6Q16 - chains 3 and 4 of the 93 polymer chains in the assembly; structure by electron microscopy, 4.10 A resolution (low resolution: residue-level contacts below are approximate; hydrogen-bond / salt-bridge calls are withheld).

# Chain 3 (and 4)
Name: Surface presentation of antigens protein SpaP
Source organism: Salmonella typhimurium (strain LT2 / SGSC1412 / ATCC 700720)
Notes: chain 4 of this document is another copy of the same molecule, construct and numbering; everything in this record applies to it too
Reference sequence: P40700 (SPAP_SALTY); numbering as in UniProt (aligned over 1-224)
Chain sequence (224 residues; row label = number of the first residue in the row):
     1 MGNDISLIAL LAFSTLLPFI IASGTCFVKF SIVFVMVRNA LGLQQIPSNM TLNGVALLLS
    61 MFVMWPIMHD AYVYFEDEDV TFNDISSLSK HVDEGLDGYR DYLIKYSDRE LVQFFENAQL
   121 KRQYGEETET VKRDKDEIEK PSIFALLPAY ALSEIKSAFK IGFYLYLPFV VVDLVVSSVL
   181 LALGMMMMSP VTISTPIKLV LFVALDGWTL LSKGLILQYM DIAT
Unresolved in the structure: 1-2, 119-134, 223-224 (chain 4: 1-2, 224)

# Chain 3 / chain 4 interface
Pairs across the interface - 36 pairs, chain 3 then chain 4:
  Pro18(3) - Met50(4)
  Ala22(3) - Met50(4)
  Ala22(3) - Thr51(4)
  Ser23(3) - Thr51(4)
  Ile32(3) - Pro47(4)
  Val35(3) - Ile46(4)
  Met36(3) - Ile46(4)
  Asn49(3) - Gln45(4)
  Phe114(3) - Lys213(4)
  Phe114(3) - Ile222(4)
  Phe115(3) - Phe62(4)
  Ala118(3) - Phe62(4)
  Ala118(3) - Met220(4)
  Leu147(3) - Leu58(4)
  Pro148(3) - Leu58(4)
  Leu152(3) - Trp208(4)
  Lys156(3) - Val203(4)
  Lys156(3) - Asp206(4)
  Phe159(3) - Trp208(4)
  Lys160(3) - Val203(4)
  Phe163(3) - Pro196(4)
  Phe163(3) - Val200(4)
  Tyr166(3) - Thr192(4)
  Tyr166(3) - Thr195(4)
  Tyr166(3) - Pro196(4)
  Asp173(3) - Met188(4)
  Asp173(3) - Ile193(4)
  Leu174(3) - Ile193(4)
  Ser177(3) - Met185(4)
  Ser177(3) - Met188(4)
  Leu181(3) - Gly184(4)
  Leu181(3) - Met185(4)
  Met186(3) - Met187(4)
  Ser189(3) - Met187(4)
  Pro190(3) - Met187(4)
  Pro190(3) - Met188(4)
Other interface residues (no listed pair), chain 3 (35 interface residues in all): Phe19, Val28, Ser31, Asn39, Leu111, Asn117, Ile155, Val170, Met187, Met188
Other interface residues (no listed pair), chain 4 (31 interface residues in all): Leu41, Leu43, Val55, Leu59, Leu199, Thr209, Ser212, Ile216, Leu217

# In short
The interface between chain 3 and chain 4 involves 35 residues on one side and 31 on the other.
Chain 3 and chain 4 are both Surface presentation of antigens protein SpaP (Salmonella typhimurium (strain LT2
/ SGSC1412 / ATCC 700720)); the structure, Focussed refinement of InvGN0N1:PrgHK:SpaPQR:PrgIJ from Salmonella
SPI-1 injectisome NC-base, was determined by electron microscopy, deposited together with 6PEE, 6PEM, 6PEP,
6Q14 and 6Q15.
